Entry 5XB1 (electron microscopy, 3.00 A resolution); this record covers chains H and J of the 24 polymer chains in the assembly.

Chain H (and J):
Molecule: Ferritin heavy chain
Source organism: Homo sapiens
Notes: EC 1.16.3.1; chain J of this document is another copy of the same molecule, construct and numbering; everything in this record applies to it too
UniProt: P02794 (FRIH_HUMAN); residue numbers follow UniProt; this construct covers 1-160
Amino-acid sequence (160 residues; row label = number of the first residue in the row):
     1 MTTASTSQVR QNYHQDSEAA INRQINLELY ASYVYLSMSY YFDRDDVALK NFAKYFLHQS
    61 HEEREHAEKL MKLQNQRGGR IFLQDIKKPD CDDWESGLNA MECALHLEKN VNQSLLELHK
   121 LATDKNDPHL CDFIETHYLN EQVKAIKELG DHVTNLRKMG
Disordered / not traced: 1-5
Curated features (UniProtKB/Swiss-Prot):
  - binding site (Fe cation): E28, E63, H66, E108, Q142
  - site: R23 (Essential for association with cargo receptor NCOA4)
  - modified residue: M1 (N-acetylmethionine), T2 (N-acetylthreonine)
  - mutagenesis: R23 (R23A: Abrogates interaction with NCOA4. Fails to localize to punctate lysosomal structures), E28 (E28A: Reduces iron binding and oxidation rate; when associated with Q-87), K87 (K87Q: Reduces iron binding and oxidation rate; when associated with A-28. No effect on iron binding but the oxidation rate is severely reduced; when associated with A-108), E108 (E108A: No effect on iron binding but the oxidation rate is severely reduced; when associated with Q-87)

How chain H and chain J interact:
Pairs across the interface - 21 pairs, chain H then chain J:
  Q8(H) - K109(J)  hydrogen bond (backbone-side chain)
  Q8(H) - G150(J)  hydrogen bond (side chain-backbone)
  Q8(H) - T154(J)
  V9(H) - K109(J)
  V9(H) - I146(J)
  R10(H) - K109(J)
  Q11(H) - K109(J)  hydrogen bond (side chain-backbone)
  Q11(H) - N112(J)  hydrogen bond
  Q11(H) - Q113(J)
  N12(H) - L116(J)
  N75(H) - K147(J)
  Q76(H) - V143(J)
  Q76(H) - K144(J)
  Q76(H) - K147(J)
  R77(H) - V143(J)
  P128(H) - H119(J)
  P128(H) - L139(J)  hydrophobic
  H129(H) - L139(J)
  H129(H) - N140(J)
  H129(H) - V143(J)
  D132(H) - E135(J)
Also at the interface, not in a pair above, chain J (17 interface residues in all): D151, V153, R157

Overview:
11 residues of chain H and 17 residues of chain J are in contact; the contacts include 4 hydrogen bonds. Among
the polar pairs are Q8(H)-K109(J), Q8(H)-G150(J) and Q11(H)-K109(J). UniProt lists 5 Fe cation-binding
residues and 4 mutagenesis sites on chain H.
Chain H and chain J are both Ferritin heavy chain (Homo sapiens); the structure, human ferritin mutant -
E-helix deletion, was determined by electron microscopy (same publication as 5YI5).
